PDB entry 5V7M | X-ray diffraction, 1.93 A resolution | chain A

== Chain A ==
Molecule: Proliferating cell nuclear antigen
From: Saccharomyces cerevisiae (strain ATCC 204508 / S288c)
UniProtKB: P15873 (PCNA_YEAST); numbering as in UniProt (aligned over 1-258)
Amino-acid sequence (265 residues; row label = number of the first residue in the row; numbers below 1 keep their minus sign (Met-6 is residue -6)):
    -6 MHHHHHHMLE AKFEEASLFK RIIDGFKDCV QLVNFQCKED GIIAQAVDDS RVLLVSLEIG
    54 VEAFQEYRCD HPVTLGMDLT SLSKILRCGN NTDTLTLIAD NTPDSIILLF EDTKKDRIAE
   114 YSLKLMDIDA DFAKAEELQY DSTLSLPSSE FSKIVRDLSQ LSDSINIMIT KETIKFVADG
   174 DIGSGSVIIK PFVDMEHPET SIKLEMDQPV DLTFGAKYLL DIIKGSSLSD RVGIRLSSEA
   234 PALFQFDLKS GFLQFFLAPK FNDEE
Unresolved in the structure: -6 to -1, 255-258
Sequence notes: initiating methionine (-6); expression tag (-5 to 0); engineered mutation Ala126 (Leu in P15873), Ala128 (Ile in P15873)
UniProt features mapped onto this chain:
  - DNA-binding region: Arg61 to Arg80
  - cross-link (Glycyl lysine isopeptide (Lys-Gly)): Lys127 (interchain with G-Cter in SUMO), Lys164 (interchain with G-Cter in SUMO)
What the authors report for this chain:
  - conformationally variable residues (loop rearrangement): Asp21 to Gln24, Asp41 to Arg44, Ala123 to Glu129
  - mutagenesis - L126A/I128A: abolished binding to CAF-1 (citing earlier work)
  - mutagenesis - L126A/I128A: unchanged stability

== Summary ==
The paper reports that L126A/I128A abolish binding to CAF-1; conformational variability at Asp21, Asp41 and
Ala123.
Chain A is Proliferating cell nuclear antigen (Saccharomyces cerevisiae (strain ATCC 204508 / S288c)); the
structure, PCNA mutant L126A/I128A Protein Defective in Gene Silencing, was determined by X-ray diffraction,
deposited together with 5V7K and 5V7L.
